Entry 1AZO (X-ray diffraction, 1.70 A resolution); this record covers chain A.

Chain A:
Name: MUTH
Organism: Escherichia coli
UniProt: P06722 (MUTH_ECOLI); residues 2-229 here correspond to UniProt positions 1-228 (UniProt number = residue number - 1)
Chain sequence (232 residues; numbered -2 to 229; the number before each row is that of its first residue; numbers below 1 keep their minus sign (Gly-2 is residue -2)):
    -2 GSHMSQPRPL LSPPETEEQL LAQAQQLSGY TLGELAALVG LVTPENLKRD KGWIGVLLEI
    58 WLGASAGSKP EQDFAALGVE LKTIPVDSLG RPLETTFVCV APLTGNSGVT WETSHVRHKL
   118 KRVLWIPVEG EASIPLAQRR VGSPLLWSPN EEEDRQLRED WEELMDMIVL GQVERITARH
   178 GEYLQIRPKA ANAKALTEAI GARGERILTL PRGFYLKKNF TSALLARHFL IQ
Unresolved in the structure: -2 to 3, 62-66, 186-192
Sequence notes: conflict Ala129 (Arg128 in P06722); modified residue (162, 164)
Modified residues: Mse162 (selenomethionine; parent Met); Mse164 (selenomethionine; parent Met)

In short:
Chain A is MUTH (Escherichia coli); the structure, DNA mismatch repair protein muth from E. coli, was
determined by X-ray diffraction (same publication as 2AZO).
